Entry 8VX5 (electron microscopy, 3.30 A resolution); this record covers chains E and I of the 10 polymer chains in the assembly.

Chain E:
Protein: Histone H3.2
Organism: Xenopus laevis
Reference sequence: P84233 (H32_XENLA); residues 0-135 here correspond to UniProt positions 1-136 (UniProt number = residue number + 1)
Sequence (136 residues; numbered 0 to 135; the number before each row is that of its first residue; numbering starts at 0):
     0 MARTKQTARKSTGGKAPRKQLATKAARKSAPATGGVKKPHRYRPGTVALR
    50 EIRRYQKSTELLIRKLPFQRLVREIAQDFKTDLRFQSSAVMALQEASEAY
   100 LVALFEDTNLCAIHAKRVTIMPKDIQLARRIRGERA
Unresolved in the structure: 0-37, 135
Differences from the reference sequence: engineered mutation Ala102 (Gly103 in P84233)
Curated features (UniProtKB/Swiss-Prot):
  - modified residue: Arg2 (Asymmetric dimethylarginine), Thr3 (Phosphothreonine), Lys4 (Allysine), Gln5 (5-glutamyl dopamine), Thr6 (Phosphothreonine), Arg8 (Citrulline), Lys9 (N6,N6,N6-trimethyllysine), Ser10 (ADP-ribosylserine), Thr11 (Phosphothreonine), Lys14 (N6-(2-hydroxyisobutyryl)lysine), Arg17 (Asymmetric dimethylarginine), Lys18 (N6-(2-hydroxyisobutyryl)lysine), Lys23 (N6-(2-hydroxyisobutyryl)lysine), Arg26 (Citrulline), Lys27 (N6,N6,N6-trimethyllysine), Ser28 (ADP-ribosylserine), Lys36 (N6,N6,N6-trimethyllysine), Lys37 (N6-methyllysine), Tyr41 (Phosphotyrosine), Lys56 (N6,N6,N6-trimethyllysine) and 8 more in UniProt
  - lipidation: Cys110 (S-palmitoyl cysteine)

Chain I:
Molecule: 167-nt DNA strand
Sequence (167 nucleotides; row label = number of the first residue in the row; numbers below 1 keep their minus sign (DA-83 is residue -83)):
   -83 ATCGGCCGCCACAGGATGTATATATCTGACACGTGCCTGGAGACTAGGGA
   -33 GTAATCCCCTTGGCGGTTAAAACGCGGGGGACAGCGCGTACGTGCGTTTA
    17 AGCGGTGCTAGAGCTGTCTACGACCAATTGAGCGGCCTCGGCACCGGGAT
    67 TCTCCAGGGCGGCCGAT
Unresolved in the structure: -83 to -77, 79-83

How chain E and chain I interact:
Pairs across the interface - 26 pairs, chain E then chain I:
  His39(E) with DG-69(I), base contact; DT-67(I), sugar contact; DG10(I), phosphate contact
  Arg40(E) with DG8(I), base contact; DT9(I), hydrogen bond to the base; DG10(I), hydrogen bond to the sugar
  Tyr41(E) with DT-67(I), phosphate contact; DT9(I), sugar contact; DG10(I), hydrogen bond to the phosphate
  Arg42(E) with DT9(I), sugar contact
  Pro43(E) with DG8(I), phosphate contact
  Gly44(E) with DG8(I), phosphate contact; DT9(I), hydrogen bond to the phosphate
  Thr45(E) with DT9(I), phosphate contact
  Val46(E) with DT9(I), hydrogen bond to the phosphate; DG10(I), phosphate contact
  Ala47(E) with DT9(I), hydrogen bond to the phosphate
  Arg49(E) with DG-66(I), phosphate contact; DT-65(I), phosphate contact
  Arg63(E) with DA17(I), phosphate contact
  Lys64(E) with DG18(I), hydrogen bond to the phosphate
  Leu65(E) with DA17(I), sugar contact; DG18(I), hydrogen bond to the phosphate
  Pro66(E) with DA17(I), phosphate contact
  Arg69(E) with DA17(I), salt bridge to the phosphate
  Arg83(E) with DG27(I), sugar contact
Also at the interface, not in a pair above, chain E (18 interface residues in all): Glu50, Lys115
Also at the interface, not in a pair above, chain I (13 interface residues in all): DA-68, DC-2, DA26

In short:
18 residues of chain E and 13 residues of chain I are in contact, with 8 hydrogen bonds and 1 salt bridge.
Polar pairs include Arg40(E)-DT9(I), Arg40(E)-DG10(I) and Tyr41(E)-DG10(I).
Here chain E is Histone H3.2 (Xenopus laevis) and chain I is a 167-nt DNA strand. Entry 8VX5 (Nucleosome core
particle containing an 8-oxoG damage site) was determined by electron microscopy, deposited together with 8VX4
and 8VX6.
